5XQ0 - chains A and B; structure by X-ray diffraction, 2.75 A resolution.

# Chain A
Name: Fermitin family homolog 2, Integrin beta-1
Organism: Mus musculus
Notes: engineered mutation(s): 168-217 deletion, 337-512 deletion
Reference sequence: chimeric construct of Q8CIB5, P09055: residues 1-680 from Q8CIB5 (FERM2_MOUSE) positions 1-680 (same numbers); residues 784-798 from P09055 positions 784-798 (same numbers)
Chain sequence (485 residues; numbered -3 to 798; 317 numbers in that range are skipped by the numbering (no residue carries them; nothing is unmodelled there); the number before each row is that of its first residue; numbers below 1 keep their minus sign (His-3 is residue -3)):
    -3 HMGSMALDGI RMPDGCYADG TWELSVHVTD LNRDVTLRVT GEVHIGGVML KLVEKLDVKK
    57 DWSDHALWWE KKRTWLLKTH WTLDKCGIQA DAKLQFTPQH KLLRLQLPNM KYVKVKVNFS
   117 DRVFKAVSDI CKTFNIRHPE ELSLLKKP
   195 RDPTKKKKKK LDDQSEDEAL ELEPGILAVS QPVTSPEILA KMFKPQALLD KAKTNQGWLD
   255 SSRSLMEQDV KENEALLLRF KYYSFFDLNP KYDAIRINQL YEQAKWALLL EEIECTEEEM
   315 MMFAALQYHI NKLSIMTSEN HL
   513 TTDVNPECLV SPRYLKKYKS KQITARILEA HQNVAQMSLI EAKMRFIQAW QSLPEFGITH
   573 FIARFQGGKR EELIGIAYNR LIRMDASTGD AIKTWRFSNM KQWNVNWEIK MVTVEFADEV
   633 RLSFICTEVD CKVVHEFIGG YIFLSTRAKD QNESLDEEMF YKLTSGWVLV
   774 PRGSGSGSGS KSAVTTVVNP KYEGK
Not modelled in the structure: -3 to 17, 195-217, 663-665, 774-786, 798
Differences from the reference sequence: expression tag (-3 to 0); linker (681-682, 774-783)
Swiss-Prot annotation at these positions:
  - modified residue: Ser666 (Phosphoserine)
What the authors report for this chain:
  - contacts within the chain: Lys613-Tyr795, Asn616-Thr789 (hydrogen bond), Trp619-Thr788 (hydrogen bond), Leu675-Val790
  - specificity-determining residues: Asn616, Trp619, Leu675
  - mutagenesis - W619Q, L675E: decreased signaling

# Chain B
Name: Fermitin family homolog 2, Integrin beta-1
Organism: Mus musculus
Notes: engineered mutation(s): 168-217 deletion, 337-512 deletion
Reference sequence: chimeric construct of Q8CIB5, P09055: residues 1-771 from Q8CIB5 (FERM2_MOUSE) positions 1-454 (offset varies); residues 784-798 from P09055 positions 784-798 (same numbers)
Chain sequence (485 residues; row label = number of the first residue in the row; note: 317 numbers in that range are skipped by the numbering (no residue carries them; nothing is unmodelled there); numbers below 1 keep their minus sign (His-3 is residue -3)):
    -3 HMGSMALDGI RMPDGCYADG TWELSVHVTD LNRDVTLRVT GEVHIGGVML KLVEKLDVKK
    57 DWSDHALWWE KKRTWLLKTH WTLDKCGIQA DAKLQFTPQH KLLRLQLPNM KYVKVKVNFS
   117 DRVFKAVSDI CKTFNIRHPE ELSLLKK
   194 PRDPTKKKKK KLDDQSEDEA LELEPGILAV SQPVTSPEIL AKMFKPQALL DKAKTNQGWL
   254 DSSRSLMEQD VKENEALLLR FKYYSFFDLN PKYDAIRINQ LYEQAKWALL LEEIECTEEE
   314 MMMFAALQYH INKLSIMTSE NHL
   513 TTDVNPECLV SPRYLKKYKS KQITARILEA HQNVAQMSLI EAKMRFIQAW QSLPEFGITH
   573 FIARFQGGKR EELIGIAYNR LIRMDASTGD AIKTWRFSNM KQWNVNWEIK MVTVEFADEV
   633 RLSFICTEVD CKVVHEFIGG YIFLSTRAKD QNESLDEEMF YKLT
   768 SGWVLVPRGS GSGSGSKSAV TTVVNPKYEG K
Not modelled in the structure: -3 to 19, 194-218, 661-667, 768-786, 798
Differences from the reference sequence: expression tag (-3 to 0); linker (772-783)
Swiss-Prot annotation at these positions:
  - modified residue: Ser209 (Phosphoserine)
What the authors report for this chain:
  - specificity-determining residues: Asn616, Trp619, Leu675
  - mutagenesis - W619Q, L675E: decreased signaling

# Chain A / chain B interface
Residue-residue contacts - 104 pairs, chain A then chain B:
  Pro226(A) - Val516(B)  hydrophobic
  Val227(A) - Cys520(B)  hydrophobic
  Thr228(A) - Cys520(B)
  Ser229(A) - Cys520(B)
  Pro230(A) - Asn517(B)
  Pro230(A) - Glu519(B)
  Pro230(A) - Cys520(B)
  Pro230(A) - Leu527(B)  hydrophobic
  Leu233(A) - Glu519(B)
  Leu233(A) - Cys520(B)
  Leu233(A) - Val522(B)
  Phe237(A) - Pro524(B)  hydrophobic
  Leu302(A) - Ser523(B)
  Leu303(A) - Cys520(B)
  Leu303(A) - Leu521(B)
  Leu303(A) - Val522(B)
  Leu303(A) - Ser523(B)
  Leu303(A) - Pro524(B)
  Glu305(A) - Ser523(B)
  Glu305(A) - Arg525(B)  salt bridge
  Thr310(A) - Tyr526(B)
  Glu311(A) - Tyr526(B)
  Glu311(A) - Lys529(B)  salt bridge
  Glu311(A) - Tyr530(B)  hydrogen bond
  Glu311(A) - Arg538(B)  salt bridge
  Met314(A) - Ser523(B)
  Met314(A) - Tyr526(B)  hydrophobic
  Met315(A) - Ala542(B)
  Ala318(A) - Leu521(B)
  Ala318(A) - Val522(B)  hydrophobic
  Ala318(A) - Ile539(B)  hydrophobic
  Ala319(A) - Ile539(B)
  Ala319(A) - Ala542(B)
  Ala319(A) - His543(B)
  Ala319(A) - Val546(B)  hydrophobic
  Gln321(A) - Leu521(B)  hydrogen bond (side chain-backbone)
  Tyr322(A) - Leu336(B)
  Tyr322(A) - Thr513(B)  hydrogen bond (side chain-backbone)
  Tyr322(A) - Thr514(B)
  Tyr322(A) - Leu521(B)  hydrophobic
  Tyr322(A) - His543(B)
  His323(A) - Leu327(B)
  His323(A) - His543(B)  hydrogen bond
  His323(A) - Val546(B)
  His323(A) - Ser550(B)  hydrogen bond
  Asn325(A) - Thr514(B)  hydrogen bond
  Asn325(A) - Val516(B)
  Lys326(A) - Met330(B)
  Lys326(A) - Thr513(B)
  Leu327(A) - His323(B)
  Ile329(A) - Thr514(B)
  Met330(A) - Lys326(B)
  Met330(A) - Met330(B)  hydrophobic
  Leu336(A) - Tyr322(B)
  Thr513(A) - Tyr322(B)  hydrogen bond (backbone-side chain)
  Thr513(A) - Lys326(B)
  Thr514(A) - Tyr322(B)
  Thr514(A) - Asn325(B)  hydrogen bond
  Thr514(A) - Ile329(B)
  Val516(A) - Pro226(B)  hydrophobic
  Val516(A) - Asn325(B)
  Glu519(A) - Pro230(B)
  Cys520(A) - Val227(B)  hydrogen bond (side chain-backbone)
  Cys520(A) - Ser229(B)
  Cys520(A) - Pro230(B)
  Cys520(A) - Leu303(B)
  Leu521(A) - Leu303(B)
  Leu521(A) - Ala318(B)
  Leu521(A) - Gln321(B)  hydrogen bond (backbone-side chain)
  Leu521(A) - Tyr322(B)  hydrophobic
  Val522(A) - Leu233(B)
  Val522(A) - Leu303(B)
  Val522(A) - Met314(B)  hydrophobic
  Val522(A) - Ala318(B)  hydrophobic
  Ser523(A) - Leu302(B)
  Ser523(A) - Leu303(B)
  Ser523(A) - Glu305(B)
  Ser523(A) - Met314(B)
  Pro524(A) - Phe237(B)  hydrophobic
  Pro524(A) - Leu303(B)
  Arg525(A) - Glu305(B)  salt bridge
  Tyr526(A) - Thr310(B)
  Tyr526(A) - Glu311(B)  hydrogen bond (side chain-backbone)
  Tyr526(A) - Met314(B)  hydrophobic
  Leu527(A) - Pro230(B)  hydrophobic
  Lys529(A) - Glu311(B)  salt bridge
  Tyr530(A) - Glu311(B)  hydrogen bond
  Ile539(A) - Met315(B)  hydrophobic
  Ile539(A) - Ala318(B)  hydrophobic
  Ile539(A) - Ala319(B)
  Ala542(A) - Met315(B)
  Ala542(A) - Ala319(B)
  His543(A) - Ala319(B)
  His543(A) - Tyr322(B)
  His543(A) - His323(B)
  Val546(A) - His323(B)
  Val546(A) - Arg557(B)  hydrogen bond (backbone-side chain)
  Met549(A) - Arg557(B)
  Ser550(A) - His323(B)  hydrogen bond
  Ser550(A) - Arg557(B)  hydrogen bond
  Arg557(A) - Val546(B)
  Arg557(A) - Met549(B)
  Arg557(A) - Ser550(B)  hydrogen bond
  Arg557(A) - Glu553(B)  salt bridge
Other interface residues (no listed pair), chain A (55 interface residues in all): Cys309, Met316, Leu320, Glu333, His335, Asn517, Arg538, Leu540, Ala547
Other interface residues (no listed pair), chain B (55 interface residues in all): Thr228, Glu308, Cys309, Met316, Leu320, His335, Ala547

# In short
Chain A and chain B each contribute 55 residues to their interface; the contacts include 16 hydrogen bonds and
6 salt bridges. Polar contacts include Glu305(A)-Arg525(B), Glu311(A)-Lys529(B) and Glu311(A)-Arg538(B). From
the paper: W619Q and L675E of chain A reduce signaling; specificity determinants Asn616(A), Trp619(A) and
Asn616(B) among others; 4 substitutions were tested in all.
Chain A and chain B are both Fermitin family homolog 2, Integrin beta-1 (Mus musculus); the structure,
Structural basis of kindlin-mediated integrin recognition and activation, was determined by X-ray diffraction
together with 5XPY and 5XQ1 from the same study.
